3VXM - chains A and B of the 5 polymer chains in the assembly; structure by X-ray diffraction, 2.50 A resolution.

# Chain A
Molecule: HLA class I histocompatibility antigen, A-24 alpha chain
Organism: Homo sapiens
UniProt: P05534 (1A24_HUMAN); residues 1-274 here correspond to UniProt positions 25-298 (UniProt number = residue number + 24)
Amino-acid sequence (275 residues; each row starts with the number of its first residue; numbering starts at 0):
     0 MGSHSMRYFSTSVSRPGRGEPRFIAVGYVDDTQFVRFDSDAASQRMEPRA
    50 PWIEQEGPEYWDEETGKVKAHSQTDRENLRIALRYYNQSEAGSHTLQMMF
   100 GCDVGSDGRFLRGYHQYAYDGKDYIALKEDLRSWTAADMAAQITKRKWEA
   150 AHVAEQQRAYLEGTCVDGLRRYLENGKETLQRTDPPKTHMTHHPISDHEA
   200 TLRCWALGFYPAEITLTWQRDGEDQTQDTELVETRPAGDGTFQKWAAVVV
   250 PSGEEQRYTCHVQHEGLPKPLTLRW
Disordered / not traced: 0
Disulfide bonds: C101-C164, C203-C259
Construct notes: expression tag (0)
Bound ions: Co2+: D223 (shared with 2 residues of chain E)

# Chain B
Molecule: Beta-2-microglobulin
Organism: Homo sapiens
UniProt: P61769 (B2MG_HUMAN); residues 1-99 here correspond to UniProt positions 21-119 (UniProt number = residue number + 20)
Amino-acid sequence (100 residues; numbered 0 to 99; the number before each row is that of its first residue; numbering starts at 0):
     0 MIQRTPKIQVYSRHPAENGKSNFLNCYVSGFHPSDIEVDLLKNGERIEKV
    50 EHSDLSFSKDWSFYLLYYTEFTPTEKDEYACRVNHVTLSQPKIVKWDRDM
Disordered / not traced: 0
Disulfide bonds: C25-C80
Construct notes: expression tag (0)
UniProt features mapped onto this chain:
  - modified residue: Q2 (Pyrrolidone carboxylic acid)
  - glycosylation: I1 (N-linked (Glc) (glycation) isoleucine), K19 (N-linked (Glc) (glycation) lysine), K41 (N-linked (Glc) (glycation) lysine), K48 (N-linked (Glc) (glycation) lysine), K58 (N-linked (Glc) (glycation) lysine), K91 (N-linked (Glc) (glycation) lysine), K94 (N-linked (Glc) (glycation) lysine)

# How chain A and chain B interact
Residue-residue contacts (48):
  F8(A) - S55(B)
  F8(A) - F56(B)  hydrophobic
  S9(A) - F56(B)
  T10(A) - F56(B)
  T10(A) - F62(B)
  V12(A) - S33(B)
  V25(A) - D53(B)
  V25(A) - L54(B)
  V25(A) - S55(B)
  Y27(A) - S55(B)
  Y27(A) - Y63(B)
  Q32(A) - D53(B)  hydrogen bond
  R35(A) - D53(B)  salt bridge
  R48(A) - D53(B)  salt bridge
  Q96(A) - H31(B)  hydrogen bond
  Q96(A) - F56(B)
  Q96(A) - W60(B)  hydrogen bond (side chain-backbone)
  Q96(A) - F62(B)
  M97(A) - F56(B)
  Q115(A) - W60(B)
  Y116(A) - W60(B)
  A117(A) - W60(B)  hydrophobic
  D119(A) - I1(B)
  D119(A) - H31(B)
  G120(A) - H31(B)
  D122(A) - W60(B)  hydrogen bond
  H192(A) - D98(B)  salt bridge
  R202(A) - D98(B)
  R202(A) - M99(B)  hydrogen bond (side chain-backbone)
  W204(A) - D98(B)
  V231(A) - Q8(B)
  E232(A) - K6(B)  salt bridge
  E232(A) - Q8(B)
  T233(A) - Y26(B)
  R234(A) - Q8(B)
  R234(A) - Y10(B)
  R234(A) - M99(B)
  P235(A) - Y10(B)  hydrogen bond (backbone-side chain)
  P235(A) - Y26(B)
  A236(A) - R12(B)  hydrogen bond (backbone-side chain)
  A236(A) - N24(B)  hydrogen bond (backbone-side chain)
  G237(A) - R12(B)  hydrogen bond (backbone-side chain)
  G237(A) - L65(B)
  D238(A) - R12(B)
  Q242(A) - Y10(B)
  Q242(A) - S11(B)
  Q242(A) - R12(B)  hydrogen bond (side chain-backbone)
  W244(A) - M99(B)
Interface residues without a listed pair, chain A (33 interface residues in all): I23, T94, M98
Interface residues without a listed pair, chain B (21 interface residues in all): H13

# Overview
Chain A and chain B form an interface of 33 and 21 residues respectively; the contacts include 10 hydrogen
bonds and 4 salt bridges. Among the polar pairs are R35(A)-D53(B), R48(A)-D53(B) and H192(A)-D98(B).
Here chain A is HLA class I histocompatibility antigen, A-24 alpha chain and chain B is Beta-2-microglobulin,
both from Homo sapiens. Entry 3VXM (The complex between C1-28 TCR and HLA-A24 bound to HIV-1 Nef134-10(2F)
peptide) was determined by X-ray diffraction (same publication as 3VXN, 3VXO, 3VXP, 3VXQ, 3VXR, 3VXS and 3
further entries).
